PDB entry 1E79 | X-ray diffraction, 2.40 A resolution | chains F and G of the 9 polymer chains in the assembly

[Chain F]
Molecule: ATP synthase beta chain
Organism: Bos taurus
Notes: EC 3.6.1.34
UniProt: P00829 (ATPB_BOVIN); the author numbering skips numbers that UniProt does not, so the offset changes along the chain: -4 to -1 = UniProt 47-50; 1-478 = UniProt 51-528
Sequence (482 residues; each row starts with the number of its first residue; note: 1 number in that range is skipped by the numbering (no residue carries it; nothing is unmodelled there); numbers below 1 keep their minus sign (Ala-4 is residue -4)):
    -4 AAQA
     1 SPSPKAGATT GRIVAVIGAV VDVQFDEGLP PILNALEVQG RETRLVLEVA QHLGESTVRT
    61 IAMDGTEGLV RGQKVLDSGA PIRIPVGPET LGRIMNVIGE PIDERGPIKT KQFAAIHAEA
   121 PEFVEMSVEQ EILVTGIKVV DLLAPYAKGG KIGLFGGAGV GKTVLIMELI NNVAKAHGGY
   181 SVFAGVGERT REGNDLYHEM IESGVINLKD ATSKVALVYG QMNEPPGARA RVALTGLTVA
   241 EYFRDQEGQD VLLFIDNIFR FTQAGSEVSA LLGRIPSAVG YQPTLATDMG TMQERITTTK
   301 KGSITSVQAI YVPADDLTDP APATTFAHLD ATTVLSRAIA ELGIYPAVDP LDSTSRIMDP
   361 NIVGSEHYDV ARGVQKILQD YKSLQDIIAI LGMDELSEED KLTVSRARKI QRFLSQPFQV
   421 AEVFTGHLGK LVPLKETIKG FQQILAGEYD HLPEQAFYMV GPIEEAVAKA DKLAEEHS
Unresolved in the structure: -4 to -1, 1-8, 475-478
Ion coordination: Mg2+: Thr163 (together with ADP)
Ligand contacts: ADP (adenosine-5'-diphosphate): Gly157, Ala158, Gly159, Val160, Gly161, Lys162, Thr163, Val164, Tyr345, Pro346, Phe418, Ala421, Phe424, Thr425
UniProt features mapped onto this chain:
  - binding site (ADP): Gly159, Val160, Gly161, Lys162, Thr163, Val164
  - binding site (ATP): Gly159, Gly161, Lys162, Thr163, Val164, Arg189
  - binding site (phosphate): Gly159, Val160, Gly161, Lys162, Thr163
  - binding site (Mg(2+)): Thr163, Glu188
  - modified residue: Lys74 (N6-acetyllysine), Lys111 (N6-acetyllysine), Lys148 (N6-acetyllysine), Lys209 (N6-acetyllysine), Lys214 (N6-acetyllysine), Thr262 (Phosphothreonine), Ser365 (Phosphoserine), Lys376 (N6-acetyllysine), Ser383 (Phosphoserine), Lys430 (N6-acetyllysine), Lys435 (N6-acetyllysine), Lys472 (N6-acetyllysine)
  - glycosylation: Ser56 (O-linked (GlcNAc) serine)

[Chain G]
Molecule: ATP synthase gamma chain
Organism: Bos taurus
Notes: EC 3.6.1.34
UniProt: P05631 (ATPG_BOVIN); residues 1-272 here correspond to UniProt positions 26-297 (UniProt number = residue number + 25)
Sequence (272 residues; numbered 1 to 272; the number before each row is that of its first residue):
     1 ATLKDITRRL KSIKNIQKIT KSMKMVAAAK YARAERELKP ARVYGVGSLA LYEKADIKTP
    61 EDKKKHLIIG VSSDRGLCGA IHSSVAKQMK SEAANLAAAG KEVKIIGVGD KIRSILHRTH
   121 SDQFLVTFKE VGRRPPTFGD ASVIALELLN SGYEFDEGSI IFNRFRSVIS YKTEEKPIFS
   181 LDTISSAESM SIYDDIDADV LRNYQEYSLA NIIYYSLKES TTSEQSARMT AMDNASKNAS
   241 EMIDKLTLTF NRTRQAVITK ELIEIISGAA AL
Unresolved in the structure: 62-66, 97-100
UniProt features mapped onto this chain:
  - modified residue: Lys14 (N6-acetyllysine), Lys24 (N6-succinyllysine), Lys30 (N6-acetyllysine), Lys90 (N6-acetyllysine), Ser121 (Phosphoserine), Lys129 (N6-acetyllysine), Lys172 (N6-acetyllysine), Lys245 (N6-succinyllysine)

[Chain F / chain G interface]
Pairs across the interface - 11 pairs, chain F then chain G:
  Ile275(F) - Ala271(G)  hydrophobic
  Pro276(F) - Ser267(G)
  Ala389(F) - Asn238(G)  hydrogen bond (backbone-side chain)
  Ile390(F) - Ala235(G)
  Ile390(F) - Asn238(G)  hydrogen bond (backbone-side chain)
  Ile390(F) - Met242(G)  hydrophobic
  Asp394(F) - Gly79(G)
  Glu395(F) - Leu77(G)
  Glu398(F) - Ser83(G)
  Glu398(F) - Lys87(G)
  Glu398(F) - Lys90(G)
Also at the interface, not in a pair above, chain F (10 interface residues in all): Asp386, Leu391, Lys401
Also at the interface, not in a pair above, chain G (15 interface residues in all): Arg9, Ile16, Cys78, Ala80, Ala239

[Summary]
The interface between chain F and chain G involves 10 residues on one side and 15 on the other, with 2
hydrogen bonds. Polar contacts include Ala389(F)-Asn238(G) and Ile390(F)-Asn238(G). Bound to chain F: ADP.
Here chain F is ATP synthase beta chain and chain G is ATP synthase gamma chain, both from Bos taurus. Entry
1E79 (Bovine F1-ATPase inhibited by DCCD (dicyclohexylcarbodiimide)) was determined by X-ray diffraction.
